PDB entry 3EFZ | X-ray diffraction, 2.08 A resolution | chains A and B

== Chain A (and B) ==
Protein: 14-3-3 protein
Organism: Cryptosporidium parvum
Notes: chain B of this document is another copy of the same molecule, construct and numbering; everything in this record applies to it too
UniProtKB: Q5CSF3 (Q5CSF3_CRYPV); residues 22-268 here correspond to UniProt positions 1-247 (UniProt number = residue number - 21)
Chain sequence (268 residues; numbered 1 to 268; the number before each row is that of its first residue):
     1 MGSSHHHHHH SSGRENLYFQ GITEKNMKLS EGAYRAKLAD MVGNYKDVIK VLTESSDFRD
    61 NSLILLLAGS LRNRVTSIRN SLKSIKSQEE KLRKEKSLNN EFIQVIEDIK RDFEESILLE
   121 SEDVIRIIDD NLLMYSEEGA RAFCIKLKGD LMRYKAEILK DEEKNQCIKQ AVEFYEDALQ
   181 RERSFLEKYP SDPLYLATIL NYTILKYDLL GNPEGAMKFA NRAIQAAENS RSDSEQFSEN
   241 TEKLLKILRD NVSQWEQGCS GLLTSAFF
Unresolved in the structure: 1-45, 55-59, 234-235 (chain B: 1-29, 59-61, 232, 259-268)
Sequence notes: expression tag (1-21)
Modified / non-standard residues: Ser265 (phosphoserine; SEP)

== Interface between chain A and chain B ==
Contacting residue pairs (78; chain A residue first):
  Lys46(A) - Asp123(B)
  Ile49(A) - Leu67(B)  hydrophobic
  Ile49(A) - Asp123(B)
  Leu52(A) - Leu63(B)
  Leu52(A) - Ile64(B)  hydrophobic
  Leu52(A) - Leu67(B)  hydrophobic
  Thr53(A) - Ile64(B)
  Asp60(A) - Leu63(B)
  Leu63(A) - Leu63(B)  hydrophobic
  Leu67(A) - Leu63(B)
  Leu67(A) - Leu66(B)  hydrophobic
  Ser70(A) - Leu67(B)
  Leu71(A) - Ser70(B)
  Arg74(A) - Ser70(B)  hydrogen bond
  Arg74(A) - Asn73(B)
  Arg74(A) - Arg74(B)
  Ser77(A) - Arg74(B)  hydrogen bond
  Ser81(A) - Ile109(B)
  Ser81(A) - Phe113(B)
  Ser84(A) - Val105(B)
  Ile85(A) - Phe102(B)
  Ile85(A) - Ile106(B)  hydrophobic
  Ile85(A) - Ile109(B)  hydrophobic
  Gln88(A) - Glu101(B)
  Gln88(A) - Phe102(B)
  Gln88(A) - Val105(B)
  Glu89(A) - Phe102(B)
  Leu92(A) - Asn99(B)
  Leu92(A) - Phe102(B)  hydrophobic
  Lys96(A) - Leu98(B)  hydrogen bond (side chain-backbone)
  Lys96(A) - Asn99(B)  hydrogen bond
  Leu98(A) - Asn99(B)
  Asn99(A) - Lys91(B)  hydrogen bond
  Asn99(A) - Glu95(B)  hydrogen bond
  Glu101(A) - Lys91(B)  salt bridge
  Phe102(A) - Lys91(B)
  Phe102(A) - Leu92(B)  hydrophobic
  Phe102(A) - Glu95(B)
  Phe102(A) - Asn99(B)
  Phe102(A) - Phe102(B)  hydrophobic
  Phe102(A) - Ile103(B)  hydrophobic
  Val105(A) - Gln88(B)
  Val105(A) - Lys91(B)
  Val105(A) - Leu92(B)  hydrophobic
  Asp108(A) - Ser84(B)
  Ile109(A) - Ser84(B)
  Ile109(A) - Ile85(B)  hydrophobic
  Arg111(A) - Tyr34(B)
  Asp112(A) - Asn80(B)  hydrogen bond (backbone-side chain)
  Asp112(A) - Ser81(B)
  Asp112(A) - Lys83(B)
  Asp112(A) - Ser84(B)  hydrogen bond
  Phe113(A) - Ser81(B)
  Phe113(A) - Ile109(B)  hydrophobic
  Phe113(A) - Phe113(B)  hydrophobic
  Glu115(A) - Tyr34(B)  hydrogen bond
  Glu115(A) - Asn80(B)  hydrogen bond
  Glu115(A) - Lys83(B)  salt bridge
  Ser116(A) - Ser77(B)  hydrogen bond (side chain-backbone)
  Ser116(A) - Asn80(B)  hydrogen bond
  Ser116(A) - Ser81(B)  hydrogen bond (side chain-backbone)
  Leu119(A) - Met41(B)  hydrophobic
  Leu119(A) - Val42(B)  hydrophobic
  Leu119(A) - Ser77(B)
  Glu120(A) - Tyr45(B)
  Glu120(A) - Asn73(B)
  Glu120(A) - Arg74(B)
  Glu120(A) - Ser77(B)  hydrogen bond
  Asp123(A) - Tyr45(B)
  Asp123(A) - Ile49(B)
  Asp123(A) - Asn73(B)  hydrogen bond
  Arg126(A) - Lys46(B)
  Arg126(A) - Ile49(B)
  Ile127(A) - Ile49(B)  hydrophobic
  Ile127(A) - Leu66(B)  hydrophobic
  Asn131(A) - Thr53(B)
  Asn131(A) - Leu66(B)
  Leu132(A) - Leu66(B)  hydrophobic
Other interface residues (no listed pair), chain A (43 interface residues in all): Val48, Asn73, Ile78, Lys91, Ile106, Glu122
Other interface residues (no listed pair), chain B (38 interface residues in all): Leu38, Leu71, Ile78, Ile127

== In short ==
43 residues of chain A face 38 of chain B across their interface, with 15 hydrogen bonds and 2 salt bridges.
Polar contacts include Glu101(A)-Lys91(B), Glu115(A)-Lys83(B) and Arg74(A)-Ser70(B).
Both chains are 14-3-3 protein (Cryptosporidium parvum). Entry 3EFZ (Crystal Structure of a 14-3-3 protein
from cryptosporidium parvum (cgd1_2980)) was determined by X-ray diffraction (same publication as 2NPM).
